PDB entry 5XKN | X-ray diffraction, 3.65 A resolution | chains E and B

== Chain E ==
Name: EPIDERMAL PATTERNING FACTOR-like protein 4
From: Arabidopsis thaliana
Reference sequence: Q2V3I3 (EPFL4_ARATH); residues 1-51 here correspond to UniProt positions 59-109 (UniProt number = residue number + 58)
Amino-acid sequence (51 residues; row label = number of the first residue in the row):
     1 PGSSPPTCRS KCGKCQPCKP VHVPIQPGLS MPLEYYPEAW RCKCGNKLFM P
Not modelled in the structure: 9-18, 28-33, 51
Cystine bridges: Cys8-Cys42

== Chain B ==
Name: LRR receptor-like serine/threonine-protein kinase ERL2
From: Arabidopsis thaliana
Notes: EC 2.7.11.1
Reference sequence: Q6XAT2 (ERL2_ARATH); residues 30-575 here = UniProt positions 30-575
Amino-acid sequence (552 residues; row label = number of the first residue in the row):
    30 NEGKALMAIK ASFSNVANML LDWDDVHNHD FCSWRGVFCD NVSLNVVSLN LSNLNLGGEI
    90 SSALGDLMNL QSIDLQGNKL GGQIPDEIGN CVSLAYVDFS TNLLFGDIPF SISKLKQLEF
   150 LNLKNNQLTG PIPATLTQIP NLKTLDLARN QLTGEIPRLL YWNEVLQYLG LRGNMLTGTL
   210 SPDMCQLTGL WYFDVRGNNL TGTIPESIGN CTSFEILDVS YNQITGVIPY NIGFLQVATL
   270 SLQGNKLTGR IPEVIGLMQA LAVLDLSDNE LTGPIPPILG NLSFTGKLYL HGNKLTGQIP
   330 PELGNMSRLS YLQLNDNELV GKIPPELGKL EQLFELNLAN NNLVGLIPSN ISSCAALNQF
   390 NVHGNFLSGA VPLEFRNLGS LTYLNLSSNS FKGKIPAELG HIINLDTLDL SGNNFSGSIP
   450 LTLGDLEHLL ILNLSRNHLN GTLPAEFGNL RSIQIIDVSF NFLAGVIPTE LGQLQNINSL
   510 ILNNNKIHGK IPDQLTNCFS LANLNISFNN LSGIIPPMKN FTRFSPASFF GNPFLCGNWV
   570 GSICGPHHHH HH
Not modelled in the structure: 570-581
Sequence notes: expression tag (576-581)
Cystine bridges: Cys61-Cys68, Cys214-Cys240
UniProt features mapped onto this chain:
  - glycosylation (N-linked (GlcNAc...) asparagine): Asn70, Asn79, Asn228, Asn239, Asn310, Asn334, Asn379, Asn414, Asn443, Asn462, Asn469, Asn534, Asn539, Asn549

== How chain E and chain B interact ==
Pairs across the interface (37; chain E residue first):
  Pro1(E) - Tyr259(B)
  Pro1(E) - Phe263(B)  hydrophobic
  Pro1(E) - Leu286(B)
  Gly2(E) - Gly262(B)  hydrogen bond (backbone-backbone)
  Gly2(E) - Gln265(B)
  Gly2(E) - Leu286(B)
  Ser3(E) - Leu264(B)
  Ser3(E) - Gln265(B)
  Ser3(E) - Leu286(B)  hydrogen bond (backbone-backbone)
  Ser3(E) - Met287(B)
  Ser3(E) - Gln288(B)  hydrogen bond (side chain-backbone)
  Ser3(E) - Ala289(B)  hydrogen bond (side chain-backbone)
  Ser4(E) - Ala289(B)
  Pro5(E) - Phe313(B)  hydrophobic
  Ile25(E) - Trp220(B)  hydrophobic
  Ile25(E) - Ile245(B)  hydrophobic
  Pro27(E) - Lys153(B)  hydrogen bond (backbone-side chain)
  Pro27(E) - Arg178(B)  hydrogen bond (backbone-side chain)
  Glu34(E) - Arg201(B)  salt bridge
  Glu34(E) - Arg225(B)  salt bridge
  Tyr35(E) - Ser270(B)
  Tyr35(E) - Val292(B)
  Tyr35(E) - Asp294(B)  hydrogen bond
  Tyr35(E) - Tyr318(B)  hydrophobic
  Pro37(E) - Tyr221(B)
  Pro37(E) - Ile245(B)  hydrophobic
  Glu38(E) - Ile245(B)
  Glu38(E) - Ala267(B)
  Glu38(E) - Thr268(B)  hydrogen bond (backbone-side chain)
  Glu38(E) - Lys316(B)  salt bridge
  Ala39(E) - Ile245(B)  hydrophobic
  Ala39(E) - Ala267(B)  hydrophobic
  Trp40(E) - Glu244(B)  hydrogen bond (backbone-side chain)
  Trp40(E) - Ala267(B)
  Trp40(E) - Ala289(B)  hydrogen bond (side chain-backbone)
  Arg41(E) - Trp220(B)
  Arg41(E) - Glu244(B)  salt bridge
Interface residues without a listed pair, chain E (16 interface residues in all): His22, Tyr36
Interface residues without a listed pair, chain B (27 interface residues in all): Gln272, Ala291

== In short ==
The interface between chain E and chain B involves 16 residues on one side and 27 on the other; the contacts
include 10 hydrogen bonds and 4 salt bridges. Polar pairs include Glu34(E)-Arg201(B), Glu34(E)-Arg225(B) and
Glu38(E)-Lys316(B).
Here chain E is EPIDERMAL PATTERNING FACTOR-like protein 4 and chain B is LRR receptor-like
serine/threonine-protein kinase ERL2, both from Arabidopsis thaliana. Entry 5XKN (Crystal structure of plant
receptor ERL2 in complexe with EPFL4) was determined by X-ray diffraction together with 5XJO and 5XKJ from the
same study.
